Entry 1VEP (X-ray diffraction, 2.06 A resolution); this record covers chain A.

# Chain A
Protein: Beta-amylase
Source organism: Bacillus cereus
Notes: EC 3.2.1.2
UniProt: P36924 (AMYB_BACCE); residues 1-516 here correspond to UniProt positions 31-546 (UniProt number = residue number + 30)
Chain sequence (516 residues; numbered 1 to 516; the number before each row is that of its first residue):
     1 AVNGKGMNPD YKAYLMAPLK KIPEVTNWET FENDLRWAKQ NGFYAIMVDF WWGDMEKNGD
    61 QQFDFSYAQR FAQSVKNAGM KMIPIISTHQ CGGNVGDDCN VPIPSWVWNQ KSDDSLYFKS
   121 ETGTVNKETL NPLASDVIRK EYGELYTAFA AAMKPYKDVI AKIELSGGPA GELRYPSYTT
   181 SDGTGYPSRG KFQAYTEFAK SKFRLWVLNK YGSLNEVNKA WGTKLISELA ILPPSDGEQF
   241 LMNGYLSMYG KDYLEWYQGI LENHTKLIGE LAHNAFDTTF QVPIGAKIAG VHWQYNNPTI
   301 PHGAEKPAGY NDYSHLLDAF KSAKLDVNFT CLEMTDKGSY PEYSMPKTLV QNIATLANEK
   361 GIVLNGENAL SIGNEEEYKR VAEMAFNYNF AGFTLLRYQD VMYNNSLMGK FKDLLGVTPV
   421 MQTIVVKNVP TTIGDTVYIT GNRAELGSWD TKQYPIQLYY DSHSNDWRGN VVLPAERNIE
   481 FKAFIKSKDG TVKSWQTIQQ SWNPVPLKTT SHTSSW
Construct notes: engineered mutation Met47 (Thr77 in P36924), Glu164 (Tyr194 in P36924), Asn328 (Thr358 in P36924)
Swiss-Prot annotation at these positions:
  - active site: Glu172 (Proton donor), Glu367 (Proton acceptor)
  - binding site (substrate): Asp49, His89, Asp97, Lys287, His292, Thr330, Asn368, Ala369, Arg397
  - binding site (Ca(2+)): Glu56, Asp60, Gln61, Glu141, Glu144
Disulfides: Cys91-Cys99
Bound ions: Ca2+: Glu56, Asp60, Gln61, Glu141, Glu144

# Summary
Glu56, Asp60, Gln61, Glu141 and Glu144 form the Ca2+ site. From UniProt: active-site residues Glu172 and
Glu367, 9 substrate-binding residues and 5 Ca2+-binding residues.
Chain A is Beta-amylase (Bacillus cereus); the structure, Crystal Structure Analysis of Triple
(T47M/Y164E/T328N)/maltose of Bacillus cereus Beta-Amylase at pH 6.5, was determined by X-ray diffraction,
deposited together with 1VEM, 1VEN and 1VEO.
